PDB entry 7SYE | electron microscopy, 3.30 A resolution | chains A and B of the 4 polymer chains in the assembly

Chain A (and B):
Protein: Epidermal growth factor receptor
Organism: Homo sapiens
Notes: EC 2.7.10.1; chain B of this document is another copy of the same molecule, construct and numbering; everything in this record applies to it too
UniProt: P00533 (EGFR_HUMAN); residues -23 to 1186 here correspond to UniProt positions 1-1210 (UniProt number = residue number + 24)
Amino-acid sequence (1210 residues; row label = number of the first residue in the row; numbers below 1 keep their minus sign (Met-23 is residue -23)):
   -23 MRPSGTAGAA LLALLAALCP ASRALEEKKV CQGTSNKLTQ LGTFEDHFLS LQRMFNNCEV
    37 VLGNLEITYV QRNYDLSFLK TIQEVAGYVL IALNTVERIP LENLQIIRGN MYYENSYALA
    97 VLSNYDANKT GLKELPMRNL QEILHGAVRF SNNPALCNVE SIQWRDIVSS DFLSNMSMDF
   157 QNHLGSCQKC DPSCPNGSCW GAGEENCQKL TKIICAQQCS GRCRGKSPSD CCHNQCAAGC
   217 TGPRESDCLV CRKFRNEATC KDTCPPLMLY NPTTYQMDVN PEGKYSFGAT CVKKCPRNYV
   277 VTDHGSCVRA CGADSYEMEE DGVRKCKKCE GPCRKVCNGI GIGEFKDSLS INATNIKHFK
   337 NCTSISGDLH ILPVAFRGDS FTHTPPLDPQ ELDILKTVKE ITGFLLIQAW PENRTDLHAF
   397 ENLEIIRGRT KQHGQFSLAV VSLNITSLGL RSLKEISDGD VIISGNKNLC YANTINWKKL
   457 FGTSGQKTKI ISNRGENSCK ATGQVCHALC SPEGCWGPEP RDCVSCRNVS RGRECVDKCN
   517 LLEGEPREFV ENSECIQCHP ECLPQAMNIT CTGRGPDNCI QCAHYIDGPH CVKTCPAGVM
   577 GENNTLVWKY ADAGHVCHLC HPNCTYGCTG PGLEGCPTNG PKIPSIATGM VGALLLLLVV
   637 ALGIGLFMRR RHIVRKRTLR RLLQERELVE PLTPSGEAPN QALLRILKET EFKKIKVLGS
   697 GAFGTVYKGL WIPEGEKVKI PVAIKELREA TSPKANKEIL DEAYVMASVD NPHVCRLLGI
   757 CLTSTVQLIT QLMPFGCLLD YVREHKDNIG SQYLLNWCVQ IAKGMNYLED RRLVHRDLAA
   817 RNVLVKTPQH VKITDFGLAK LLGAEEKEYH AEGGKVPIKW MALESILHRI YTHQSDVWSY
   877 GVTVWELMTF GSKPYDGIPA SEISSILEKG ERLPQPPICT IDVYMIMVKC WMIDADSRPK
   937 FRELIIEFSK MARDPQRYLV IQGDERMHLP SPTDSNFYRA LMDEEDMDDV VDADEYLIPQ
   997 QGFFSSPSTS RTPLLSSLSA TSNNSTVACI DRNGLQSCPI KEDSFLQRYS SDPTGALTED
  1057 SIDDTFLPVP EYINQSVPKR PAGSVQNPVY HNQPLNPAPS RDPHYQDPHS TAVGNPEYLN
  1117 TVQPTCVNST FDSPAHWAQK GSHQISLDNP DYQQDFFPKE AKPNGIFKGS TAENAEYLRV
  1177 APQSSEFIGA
Not modelled in the structure: -23 to 0, 615-1186
Sequence notes: conflict Asn232 (Asp256 in P00533)
Curated features (UniProtKB/Swiss-Prot):
  - region: Leu664 to Leu680 (Important for dimerization, phosphorylation and activation)
  - active site: Asp813 (Proton acceptor)
  - binding site (ATP): Leu694 to Val702, Lys721, Thr766, Gln767, Asp831
  - site: Tyr992 (Important for interaction with PIK3C2B)
  - modified residue: Ser205 (Phosphoserine), Thr654 (Phosphothreonine), Thr669 (Phosphothreonine), Ser671 (Phosphoserine), Lys721 (N6-(2-hydroxyisobutyryl)lysine), Tyr845 (Phosphotyrosine), Ser967 (Phosphoserine), Ser971 (Phosphoserine), Tyr974 (Phosphotyrosine), Tyr992 (Phosphotyrosine), Ser1002 (Phosphoserine), Ser1015 (Phosphoserine), Thr1017 (Phosphothreonine), Ser1018 (Phosphoserine), Ser1040 (Phosphoserine), Tyr1045 (Phosphotyrosine), Ser1046 (Phosphoserine), Ser1047 (Phosphoserine), Ser1057 (Phosphoserine), Tyr1068 (Phosphotyrosine) and 5 more in UniProt
  - lipidation (S-palmitoyl cysteine): Cys1025, Cys1122
  - glycosylation (N-linked (GlcNAc...) asparagine): Asn32 (complex), Asn49, Asn104, Asn151, Asn172, Asn328, Asn337, Asn389, Asn420, Asn504, Asn544, Asn579, Asn599 (high mannose)
  - cross-link (Glycyl lysine isopeptide (Lys-Gly)): Lys692 (interchain with G-Cter in ubiquitin), Lys713 (interchain with G-Cter in ubiquitin), Lys730 (interchain with G-Cter in ubiquitin), Lys733 (interchain with G-Cter in ubiquitin), Lys843 (interchain with G-Cter in ubiquitin), Lys905 (interchain with G-Cter in ubiquitin), Lys936 (interchain with G-Cter in ubiquitin), Lys946 (interchain with G-Cter in ubiquitin)
Disulfide bonds: Cys7-Cys34, Cys133-Cys163, Cys166-Cys175, Cys170-Cys183, Cys191-Cys199, Cys195-Cys207, Cys208-Cys216, Cys212-Cys224, Cys227-Cys236, Cys240-Cys267, Cys271-Cys283, Cys287-Cys302, Cys305-Cys309, Cys313-Cys338, Cys446-Cys475, Cys482-Cys491, Cys486-Cys499, Cys502-Cys511, Cys515-Cys531, Cys534-Cys547, Cys538-Cys555, Cys558-Cys567, Cys571-Cys593, Cys596-Cys604, Cys600-Cys612
From the paper describing this entry:
  - conformationally variable residues (domain motion): Thr614
  - mutagenesis - L834R: increased catalytic activity

Interface between chain A and chain B:
Contacting residue pairs (36; chain A residue first):
  Phe230(A) with Tyr246(B)
  Met244(A) with His280(B)
  Tyr246(A) with Ser262(B); Phe263(B); Gly264(B), hydrogen bond (side chain-backbone); Ser282(B); Cys283(B)
  Pro248(A) with Gly264(B); Ala265(B), hydrophobic
  Tyr251(A) with Phe263(B), hydrophobic; Gly264(B); Val284(B); Arg285(B)
  Gln252(A) with Val284(B); Arg285(B), hydrogen bond (side chain-backbone); Ala286(B), hydrogen bond (side chain-backbone)
  Met253(A) with His280(B); Ser282(B), hydrogen bond
  Ser262(A) with Tyr246(B), hydrogen bond (backbone-side chain)
  Phe263(A) with Tyr246(B); Tyr251(B), hydrophobic
  Gly264(A) with Tyr246(B), hydrogen bond (backbone-side chain); Pro248(B); Tyr251(B)
  Ala265(A) with Pro248(B)
  Tyr275(A) with Tyr251(B)
  Asp279(A) with Asp279(B)
  His280(A) with Met253(B); Asp279(B)
  Ser282(A) with Tyr246(B); Met253(B), hydrogen bond
  Cys283(A) with Tyr246(B), hydrogen bond (backbone-side chain)
  Val284(A) with Tyr251(B); Gln252(B)
  Arg285(A) with Tyr251(B), hydrogen bond (backbone-backbone)
  Lys569(A) with Trp584(B)
Also at the interface, not in a pair above, chain A (24 interface residues in all): Gln193, Gln194, Pro204, Thr278, Ala286
Also at the interface, not in a pair above, chain B (25 interface residues in all): Gln194, Pro204, Ser205, Phe230, Met244, Thr250, Tyr275, Thr278

Summary:
24 residues of chain A face 25 of chain B across their interface; the contacts include 9 hydrogen bonds. Polar
contacts include Tyr246(A)-Gly264(B), Gln252(A)-Arg285(B) and Gln252(A)-Ala286(B). From UniProt: active-site
residue Asp813(A) and 13 ATP-binding residues on chain A. The paper reports that L834R of chain A increases
catalytic activity; conformational variability at Thr614(A).
Both chains are Epidermal growth factor receptor (Homo sapiens). Entry 7SYE (Cryo-EM structure of the
extracellular module of the full-length EGFR bound to EGF. "tips-separated" conformation) was determined by
electron microscopy (same publication as 7SYD, 7SZ0, 7SZ1, 7SZ5 and 7SZ7).
